1MNA - chains A and B; structure by X-ray diffraction, 1.80 A resolution.

[Chain A (and B)]
Protein: polyketide synthase IV
From: Streptomyces venezuelae
Notes: fragment: Thioesterase Domain; chain B of this document is another copy of the same molecule, construct and numbering; everything in this record applies to it too
UniProt: Q9ZGI2 (Q9ZGI2_9ACTO); residues 1-298 here correspond to UniProt positions 1049-1346 (UniProt number = residue number + 1048)
Chain sequence (298 residues; row label = number of the first residue in the row):
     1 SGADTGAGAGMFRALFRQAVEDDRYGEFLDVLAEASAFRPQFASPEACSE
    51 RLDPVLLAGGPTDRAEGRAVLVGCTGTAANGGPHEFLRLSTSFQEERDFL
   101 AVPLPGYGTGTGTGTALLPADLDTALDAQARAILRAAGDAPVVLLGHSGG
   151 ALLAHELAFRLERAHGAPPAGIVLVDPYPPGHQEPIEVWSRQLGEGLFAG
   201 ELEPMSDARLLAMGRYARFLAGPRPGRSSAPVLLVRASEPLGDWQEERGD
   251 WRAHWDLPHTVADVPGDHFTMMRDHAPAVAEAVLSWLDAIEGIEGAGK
Not modelled in the structure: 1-8, 109-113, 290-298 (chain B: 1-8, 109-113, 292-298)
Curated features (UniProtKB/Swiss-Prot):
  - active site: Ser-148 (Nucleophile), His-268 (Proton acceptor)
  - binding site (substrate): Thr-77, Gly-149, Asp-176

[How chain A and chain B interact]
Residue-residue contacts (32):
  Ala-9(A) / Ala-9(B)
  Met-11(A) / Phe-12(B)  hydrophobic
  Met-11(A) / Arg-39(B)
  Met-11(A) / Asp-207(B)
  Met-11(A) / Ala-208(B)
  Met-11(A) / Leu-211(B)  hydrophobic
  Phe-12(A) / Met-11(B)  hydrophobic
  Phe-12(A) / Phe-12(B)  hydrophobic
  Phe-12(A) / Leu-15(B)  hydrophobic
  Leu-15(A) / Phe-12(B)  hydrophobic
  Leu-15(A) / Ala-35(B)
  Leu-15(A) / Phe-38(B)
  Leu-15(A) / Arg-39(B)
  Gln-18(A) / Phe-38(B)
  Ala-19(A) / Phe-38(B)  hydrophobic
  Arg-24(A) / Ala-37(B)
  Arg-24(A) / Phe-38(B)
  Glu-27(A) / Phe-38(B)
  Phe-28(A) / Phe-38(B)  hydrophobic
  Val-31(A) / Phe-38(B)  hydrophobic
  Ala-35(A) / Leu-15(B)
  Ala-35(A) / Val-31(B)  hydrophobic
  Phe-38(A) / Leu-15(B)
  Phe-38(A) / Gln-18(B)
  Phe-38(A) / Ala-19(B)  hydrophobic
  Phe-38(A) / Arg-24(B)
  Phe-38(A) / Phe-28(B)  hydrophobic
  Arg-39(A) / Met-11(B)
  Arg-39(A) / Leu-15(B)
  Asp-207(A) / Met-11(B)
  Ala-208(A) / Met-11(B)
  Leu-211(A) / Met-11(B)  hydrophobic
Interface residues without a listed pair, chain A (19 interface residues in all): Glu-34, Ala-37, Pro-40
Interface residues without a listed pair, chain B (20 interface residues in all): Gly-10, Glu-27, Glu-34, Pro-40

[Overview]
The interface between chain A and chain B involves 19 residues on one side and 20 on the other. From UniProt:
active-site residues Ser-148(A) and His-268(A) and 3 substrate-binding residues on chain A.
Both chains are polyketide synthase IV (Streptomyces venezuelae). Entry 1MNA (Thioesterase Domain of
Picromycin Polyketide Synthase (PICS TE), pH 8.0) was determined by X-ray diffraction together with 1MN6, 1MNQ
and 1MO2 from the same study.
